PDB entry 3KWQ | X-ray diffraction, 3.50 A resolution | chains D and J of the 10 polymer chains in the assembly

[Chain D]
Molecule: Histone H2B 1.1
Source organism: Xenopus laevis
Reference sequence: P02281 (H2B11_XENLA); residues 30-122 here correspond to UniProt positions 34-126 (UniProt number = residue number + 4)
Sequence (93 residues; row label = number of the first residue in the row):
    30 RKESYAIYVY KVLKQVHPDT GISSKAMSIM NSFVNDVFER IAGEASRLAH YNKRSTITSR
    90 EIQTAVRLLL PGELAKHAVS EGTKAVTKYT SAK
Swiss-Prot annotation at these positions:
  - glycosylation: Ser109 (O-linked (GlcNAc) serine)
  - cross-link: Lys117 (Glycyl lysine isopeptide (Lys-Gly) (interchain with G-Cter in ubiquitin))

[Chain J]
Molecule: 146-nt DNA strand
Sequence (146 nucleotides; numbered 147 to 292; the number before each row is that of its first residue):
   147 ATCAATATCC ACCTGCAGAT TCTACCAAAA GTGTATTTGG AAACTGCTCC ATCAAAAGGC
   207 ATGTTCAGCG GAATTCCGCT GAACATGCCT TTTGATGGAG CAGTTTCCAA ATACACTTTT
   267 GGTAGAATCT GCAGGTGGAT ATTGAT

[Chain D / chain J interface]
Pairs across the interface (9):
  Arg30(D) with DG268(J), phosphate contact; DT269(J), phosphate contact
  Lys31(D) with DG268(J), phosphate contact; DT269(J), hydrogen bond to the phosphate
  Glu32(D) with DG268(J), phosphate contact
  Ser33(D) with DG268(J), phosphate contact
  Ile36(D) with DG267(J), phosphate contact; DG268(J), phosphate contact
  Tyr37(D) with DG267(J), sugar contact
Also at the interface, not in a pair above, chain D (7 interface residues in all): Thr85
Also at the interface, not in a pair above, chain J (4 interface residues in all): DA257

[Summary]
7 residues of chain D and 4 residues of chain J are in contact; the contacts include 1 hydrogen bond. The
hydrogen-bonded pair is Lys31(D)-DT269(J).
Chain D is Histone H2B 1.1 (Xenopus laevis) and chain J is a 146-nt DNA strand; the structure, Structural
characterization of H3K56Q nucleosomes and nucleosomal arrays, was determined by X-ray diffraction together
with 3KXB from the same study.
